4EA1 - chain A; structure by X-ray diffraction, 2.46 A resolution.

Chain A:
Name: Dehydrosqualene synthase
Organism: Staphylococcus aureus
Notes: EC 2.5.1.96
Reference sequence: A9JQL9 (CRTM_STAAU); residues 1-287 here = UniProt positions 1-287
Amino-acid sequence (287 residues; each row starts with the number of its first residue):
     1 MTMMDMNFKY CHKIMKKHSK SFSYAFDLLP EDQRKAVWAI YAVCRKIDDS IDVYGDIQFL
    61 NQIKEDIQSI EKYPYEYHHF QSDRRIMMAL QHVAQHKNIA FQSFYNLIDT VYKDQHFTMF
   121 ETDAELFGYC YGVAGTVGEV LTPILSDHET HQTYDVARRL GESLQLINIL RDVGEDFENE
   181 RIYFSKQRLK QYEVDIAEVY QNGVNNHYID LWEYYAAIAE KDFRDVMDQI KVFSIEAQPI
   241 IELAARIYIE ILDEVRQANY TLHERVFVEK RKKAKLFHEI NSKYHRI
Disordered / not traced: 53-56, 285-287
Swiss-Prot annotation at these positions:
  - binding site ((2E,6E)-farnesyl diphosphate): His18 to Ser21, Tyr41, Arg45, Gln165, Arg171, Tyr248
  - binding site (Mg(2+)): Asp48, Asp52, Asn168, Asp172
Small-molecule neighbours: 3RX (N-[(2E)-3,7-dimethylocta-2,6-dien-1-yl]-N'-[(1R,3S,5R,7R)-tricyclo[3.3.1.1~3,7~]dec-2-yl]ethane-1,2-diamine): Met15, Phe22, Phe26, Ile40, Tyr41, Cys44, Arg45, Asp48, Leu107, Val111, Asp114, Tyr129, Val133, Ala134, Val137, Gly138, Leu141, Ala157, Gly161, Leu164, Gln165, Asn168, Tyr183
Reported in the primary citation:
  - binding site for 3RX: Asp48, Gln165

Overview:
Ligands of chain A: compound 3RX. From UniProt: 9 (2E,6E)-farnesyl diphosphate-binding residues and 4
Mg2+-binding residues. From the paper: a binding site for 3RX at Asp48 and Gln165.
Chain A is Dehydrosqualene synthase (Staphylococcus aureus); the structure, Co-crystal structure of
dehydrosqualene synthase (Crtm) from S. aureus with SQ-109, was determined by X-ray diffraction (same
publication as 4E9U, 4E9Z, 4EA0 and 4EA2).
